Entry 8G00 (electron microscopy, 3.40 A resolution); this record covers chains J and R of the 8 polymer chains in the assembly.

Chain J:
Name: DNA-directed RNA polymerase subunit beta'
Source organism: Escherichia coli
UniProt: C3SIA2 (C3SIA2_ECOLX); residue numbers follow UniProt; this construct covers 1-1407
Chain sequence (1434 residues; row label = number of the first residue in the row):
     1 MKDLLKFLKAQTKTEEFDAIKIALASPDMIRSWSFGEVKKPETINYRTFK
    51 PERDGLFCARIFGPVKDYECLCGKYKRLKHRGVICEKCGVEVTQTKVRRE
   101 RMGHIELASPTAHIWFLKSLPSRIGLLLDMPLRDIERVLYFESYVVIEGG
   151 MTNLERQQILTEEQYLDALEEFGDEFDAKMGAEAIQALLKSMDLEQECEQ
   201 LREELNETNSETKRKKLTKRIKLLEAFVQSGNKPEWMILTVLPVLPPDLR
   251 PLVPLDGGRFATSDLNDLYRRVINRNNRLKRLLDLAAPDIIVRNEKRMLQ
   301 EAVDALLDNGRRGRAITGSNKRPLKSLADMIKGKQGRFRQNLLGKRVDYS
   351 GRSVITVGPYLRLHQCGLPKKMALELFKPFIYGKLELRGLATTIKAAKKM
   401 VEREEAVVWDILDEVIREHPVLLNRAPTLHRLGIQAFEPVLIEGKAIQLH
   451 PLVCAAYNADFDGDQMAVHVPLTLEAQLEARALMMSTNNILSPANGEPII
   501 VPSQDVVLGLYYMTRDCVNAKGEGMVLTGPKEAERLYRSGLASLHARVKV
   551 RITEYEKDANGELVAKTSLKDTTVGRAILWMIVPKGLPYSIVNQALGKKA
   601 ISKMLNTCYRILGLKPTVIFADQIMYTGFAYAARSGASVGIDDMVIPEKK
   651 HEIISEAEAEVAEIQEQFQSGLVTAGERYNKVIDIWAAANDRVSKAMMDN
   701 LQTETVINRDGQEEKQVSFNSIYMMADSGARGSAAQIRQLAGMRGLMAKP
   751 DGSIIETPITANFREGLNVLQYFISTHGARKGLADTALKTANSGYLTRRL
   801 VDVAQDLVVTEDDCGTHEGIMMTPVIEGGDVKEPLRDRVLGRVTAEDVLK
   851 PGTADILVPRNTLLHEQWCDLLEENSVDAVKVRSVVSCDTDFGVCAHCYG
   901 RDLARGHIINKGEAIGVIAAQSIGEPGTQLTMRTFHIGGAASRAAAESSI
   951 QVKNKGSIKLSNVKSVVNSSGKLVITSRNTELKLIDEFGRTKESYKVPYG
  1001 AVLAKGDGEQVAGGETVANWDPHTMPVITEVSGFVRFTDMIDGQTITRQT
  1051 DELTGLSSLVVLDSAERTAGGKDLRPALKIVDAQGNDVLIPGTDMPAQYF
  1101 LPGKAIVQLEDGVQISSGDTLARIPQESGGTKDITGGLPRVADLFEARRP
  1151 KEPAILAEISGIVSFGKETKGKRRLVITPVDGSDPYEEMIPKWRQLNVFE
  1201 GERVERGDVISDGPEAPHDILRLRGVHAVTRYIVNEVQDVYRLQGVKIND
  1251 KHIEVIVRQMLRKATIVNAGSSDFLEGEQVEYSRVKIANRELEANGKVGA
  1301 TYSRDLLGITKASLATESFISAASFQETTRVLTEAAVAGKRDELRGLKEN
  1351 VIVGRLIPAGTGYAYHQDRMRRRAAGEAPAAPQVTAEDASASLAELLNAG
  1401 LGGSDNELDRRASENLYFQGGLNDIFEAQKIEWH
Unresolved in the structure: 1-15, 934-947, 1127-1133, 1374-1434
Differences from the reference sequence: expression tag (1408-1434)
Metal / ion sites: Mg2+: Asp460, Asp462, Asp464 (shared with A47(R) of chain R)

Chain R:
Molecule: 47-nt RNA strand
Source organism: Escherichia coli
Sequence (47 nucleotides; numbered 1 to 47; the number before each row is that of its first residue):
     1 GCAGAGGUUCUAGCUACACCCUCUAUAAAAAACUAAGGACCACACGA
Metal / ion sites: Mg2+: A47 (shared with Asp460(J), Asp462(J), Asp464(J) of chain J)

How chain J and chain R interact:
Residue-residue contacts - 19 pairs, chain J then chain R:
  Arg77(J) with G4(R), salt bridge to the phosphate; C14(R), base contact
  Lys79(J) with A3(R), hydrogen bond to the sugar; G4(R), sugar contact
  Val253(J) with A39(R), base contact
  Pro254(J) with G38(R), sugar contact; A39(R), base contact
  Asp256(J) with A39(R), base contact
  Thr262(J) with A39(R), hydrogen bond to the base
  Arg322(J) with C41(R), sugar contact
  Thr392(J) with A32(R), base contact
  Thr393(J) with C19(R), sugar contact
  Ile394(J) with A18(R), sugar contact
  Lys395(J) with U34(R), salt bridge to the phosphate; A35(R), phosphate contact
  Lys399(J) with U34(R), salt bridge to the phosphate
  Arg425(J) with A47(R), hydrogen bond to the sugar
  Asp462(J) with A47(R), phosphate contact
  Asp464(J) with A47(R), hydrogen bond to the sugar
Other interface residues (no listed pair), chain J (18 interface residues in all): Lys325, Asp460, Gly463
Other interface residues (no listed pair), chain R (14 interface residues in all): C40, G46

Summary:
Chain J and chain R form an interface of 18 and 14 residues respectively; the contacts include 4 hydrogen
bonds and 3 salt bridges. Among the polar pairs are Thr262(J)-A39(R), Lys79(J)-A3(R) and Arg425(J)-A47(R). The
Mg2+ site is built by Asp460(J), Asp462(J), Asp464(J) and A47(R).
Chain J is DNA-directed RNA polymerase subunit beta' and chain R is a 47-nt RNA strand, both from Escherichia
coli; the structure, Cryo-EM structure of 3DVA component 0 of Escherichia coli que-PEC (paused elongation
complex) RNA Polymerase minus ..., was determined by electron microscopy together with 8F3C, 8G1S, 8G2W, 8G4W,
8G7E and 8G8Z from the same study.
